Entry 5OQM (electron microscopy, 5.80 A resolution (low resolution: residue-level contacts below are approximate; hydrogen-bond / salt-bridge calls are withheld)); this record covers chains Q and R of the 46 polymer chains in the assembly.

Chain Q:
Name: Transcription initiation factor IIF subunit alpha
Organism: Saccharomyces cerevisiae (strain ATCC 204508 / S288c)
UniProtKB: chimeric construct of P41895, A0A250WD40: residues 1-403 from P41895 (T2FA_YEAST) positions 1-403 (same numbers); residues 416-747 from A0A250WD40 positions 404-735 (UniProt number = residue number - 12)
Chain sequence (747 residues; numbered 1 to 747; the number before each row is that of its first residue; X marks 12 residues of unknown identity (built as UNK)):
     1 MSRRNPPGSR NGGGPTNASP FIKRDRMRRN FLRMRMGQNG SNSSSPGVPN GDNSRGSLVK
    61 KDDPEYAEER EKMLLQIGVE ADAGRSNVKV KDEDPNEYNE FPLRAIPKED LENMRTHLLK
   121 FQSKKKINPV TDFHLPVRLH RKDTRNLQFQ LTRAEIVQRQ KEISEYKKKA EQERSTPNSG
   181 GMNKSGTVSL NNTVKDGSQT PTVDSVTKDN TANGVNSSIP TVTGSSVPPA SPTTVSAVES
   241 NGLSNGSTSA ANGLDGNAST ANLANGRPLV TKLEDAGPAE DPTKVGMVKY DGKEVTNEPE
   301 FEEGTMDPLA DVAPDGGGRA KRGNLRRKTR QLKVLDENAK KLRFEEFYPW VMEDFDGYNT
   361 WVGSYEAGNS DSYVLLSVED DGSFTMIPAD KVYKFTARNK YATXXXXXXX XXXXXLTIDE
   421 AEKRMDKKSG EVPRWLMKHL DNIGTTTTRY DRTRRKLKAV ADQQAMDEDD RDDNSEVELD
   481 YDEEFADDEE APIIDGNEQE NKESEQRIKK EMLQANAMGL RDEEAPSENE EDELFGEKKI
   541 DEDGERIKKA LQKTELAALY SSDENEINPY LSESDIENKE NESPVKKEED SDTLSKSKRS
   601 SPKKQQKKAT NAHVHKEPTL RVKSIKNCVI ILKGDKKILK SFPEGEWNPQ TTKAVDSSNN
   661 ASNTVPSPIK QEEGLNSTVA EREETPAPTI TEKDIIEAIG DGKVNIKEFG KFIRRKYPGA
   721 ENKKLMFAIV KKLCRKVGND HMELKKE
Unresolved in the structure: 1-20, 36-96, 143-326, 356-357, 416-747
UniProt features mapped onto this chain:
  - modified residue: Ser198 (Phosphoserine), Thr200 (Phosphothreonine)

Chain R:
Name: Transcription initiation factor IIF subunit beta
Organism: Saccharomyces cerevisiae (strain ATCC 204508 / S288c)
Notes: EC 3.6.4.12
UniProtKB: P41896 (T2FB_YEAST); residues 1-400 here = UniProt positions 1-400
Chain sequence (400 residues; row label = number of the first residue in the row):
     1 MSSGSAGAPA LSNNSTNSVA KEKSGNISGD EYLSQEEEVF DGNDIENNET KVYEESLDLD
    61 LERSNRQVWL VRLPMFLAEK WRDRNNLHGQ ELGKIRINKD GSKITLLLNE NDNDSIPHEY
   121 DLELTKKVVE NEYVFTEQNL KKYQQRKKEL EADPEKQRQA YLKKQEREEE LKKKQQQQKR
   181 RNNRKKFNHR VMTDRDGRDR YIPYVKTIPK KTAIVGTVCH ECQVMPSMND PNYHKIVEQR
   241 RNIVKLNNKE RITTLDETVG VTMSHTGMSM RSDNSNFLKV GREKAKSNIK SIRMPKKEIL
   301 DYLFKLFDEY DYWSLKGLKE RTRQPEAHLK ECLDKVATLV KKGPYAFKYT LRPEYKKLKE
   361 EERKATLGEL ADEQTGSAGD NAQGDAEADL EDEIEMEDVV
Unresolved in the structure: 1-57, 83-91, 100-101, 111-116, 139-206, 227-232, 281-293, 352-400
UniProt features mapped onto this chain:
  - modified residue (Phosphoserine): Ser28, Ser34, Ser56

How chain Q and chain R interact:
Residue-residue contacts (88):
  Glu97(Q) - Ile97(R)
  Glu97(Q) - Lys99(R)
  Tyr98(Q) - Arg96(R)
  Tyr98(Q) - Ile97(R)
  Asn99(Q) - Ile95(R)
  Asn99(Q) - Arg96(R)
  Asn99(Q) - Ile97(R)
  Asn99(Q) - Lys99(R)
  Glu100(Q) - Ile95(R)
  Glu100(Q) - Arg96(R)
  Phe101(Q) - Lys94(R)
  Phe101(Q) - Ile95(R)
  Phe101(Q) - Ile97(R)
  Pro102(Q) - Gly93(R)
  Pro102(Q) - Lys94(R)
  Leu103(Q) - Leu92(R)
  Leu103(Q) - Gly93(R)
  Leu103(Q) - Ile95(R)
  Leu103(Q) - Leu106(R)
  Asn113(Q) - Glu137(R)
  Asn113(Q) - Gln138(R)
  Met114(Q) - Thr136(R)
  Met114(Q) - Glu137(R)
  Met114(Q) - Gln138(R)
  Arg115(Q) - Thr136(R)
  Arg115(Q) - Glu137(R)
  Thr116(Q) - Val134(R)
  Thr116(Q) - Phe135(R)
  Thr116(Q) - Thr136(R)
  His117(Q) - Val134(R)
  His117(Q) - Phe135(R)
  Leu118(Q) - Leu70(R)
  Leu118(Q) - Tyr133(R)
  Leu118(Q) - Val134(R)
  Leu119(Q) - Glu132(R)
  Leu119(Q) - Tyr133(R)
  Leu119(Q) - Phe135(R)
  Lys120(Q) - Asn131(R)
  Lys120(Q) - Glu132(R)
  Phe121(Q) - Asn131(R)
  Phe121(Q) - Tyr133(R)
  Lys125(Q) - Asn131(R)
  Lys126(Q) - Glu130(R)
  Lys126(Q) - Asn131(R)
  Ile127(Q) - Glu130(R)
  Ile127(Q) - Asn131(R)
  Ile127(Q) - Tyr133(R)
  Asn128(Q) - Asn131(R)
  Asn128(Q) - Tyr133(R)
  Pro129(Q) - Tyr133(R)
  Val130(Q) - Leu61(R)
  Val137(Q) - Leu59(R)
  Leu139(Q) - Leu59(R)
  Leu139(Q) - Phe135(R)
  Leu139(Q) - Thr212(R)
  His140(Q) - Thr207(R)
  His140(Q) - Pro209(R)
  Arg141(Q) - Thr207(R)
  Arg141(Q) - Ile208(R)
  Arg141(Q) - Lys210(R)
  Lys142(Q) - Thr207(R)
  Trp350(Q) - Phe135(R)
  Trp350(Q) - Glu137(R)
  Asp371(Q) - Arg82(R)
  Ser372(Q) - Val71(R)
  Ser372(Q) - Arg72(R)
  Ser372(Q) - Leu73(R)
  Ser372(Q) - Ala78(R)
  Tyr373(Q) - Leu70(R)
  Tyr373(Q) - Val71(R)
  Tyr373(Q) - Arg72(R)
  Val374(Q) - Trp69(R)
  Val374(Q) - Leu70(R)
  Val374(Q) - Val71(R)
  Val374(Q) - Trp81(R)
  Leu375(Q) - Trp69(R)
  Leu375(Q) - Leu70(R)
  Leu375(Q) - Val134(R)
  Leu376(Q) - Val68(R)
  Leu376(Q) - Trp69(R)
  Leu376(Q) - Val71(R)
  Leu376(Q) - Ile95(R)
  Ser377(Q) - Gln67(R)
  Ser377(Q) - Val68(R)
  Val378(Q) - Gln67(R)
  Met386(Q) - Trp81(R)
  Pro388(Q) - Arg82(R)
  Ala389(Q) - Arg82(R)
Interface residues without a listed pair, chain Q (42 interface residues in all): Arg104, Arg138, Phe384
Interface residues without a listed pair, chain R (36 interface residues in all): Asp58, Asn98

Summary:
42 residues of chain Q face 36 of chain R across their interface.
Chain Q is Transcription initiation factor IIF subunit alpha and chain R is Transcription initiation factor
IIF subunit beta, both from Saccharomyces cerevisiae (strain ATCC 204508 / S288c); the structure, Structure of
yeast transcription pre-initiation complex with tfiih and core mediator, was determined by electron microscopy
together with 5OQJ from the same study.
